7U6V - chains A and B of the 7 polymer chains in the assembly; structure by electron microscopy, 4.10 A resolution (low resolution: residue-level contacts below are approximate; hydrogen-bond / salt-bridge calls are withheld).

== Chain A ==
Molecule: Shiga toxin 2a subunit A (Stx2A)
Organism: Shigella dysenteriae
Notes: EC 3.2.2.22
Reference sequence: G8GWP6 (G8GWP6_9CAUD); residues 1-297 here correspond to UniProt positions 23-319 (UniProt number = residue number + 22)
Amino-acid sequence (297 residues; numbered 1 to 297; the number before each row is that of its first residue):
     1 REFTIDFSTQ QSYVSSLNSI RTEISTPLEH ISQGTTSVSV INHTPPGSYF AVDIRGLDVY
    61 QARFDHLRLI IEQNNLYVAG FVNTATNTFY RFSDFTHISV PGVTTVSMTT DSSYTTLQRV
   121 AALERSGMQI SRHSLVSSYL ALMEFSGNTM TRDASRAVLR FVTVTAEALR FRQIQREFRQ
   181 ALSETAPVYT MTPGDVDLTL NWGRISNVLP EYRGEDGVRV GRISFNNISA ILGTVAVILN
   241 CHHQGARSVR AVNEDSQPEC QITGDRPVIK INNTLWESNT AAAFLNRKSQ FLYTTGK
Disordered / not traced: 243-257
Cystine bridges: Cys241-Cys260
From the paper describing this entry:
  - catalytic residues: Tyr77
  - conformationally variable residues (loop rearrangement, order/disorder transition): Pro27 to Ser39, Ile54 to Leu67, Leu182 to Pro187, Cys241 to His243, Ser256 to Cys260

== Chain B ==
Molecule: Shiga toxin 2a subunit B (Stx2B)
Organism: Shigella dysenteriae
Amino-acid sequence (70 residues; each row starts with the number of its first residue):
     1 ADCAKGKIEF SKYNEDDTFT VKVDGKEYWT SRWNLQPLLQ SAQLTGMTVT IKSSTCESGS
    61 GFAEVQFNND
Cystine bridges: Cys3-Cys56

== Chain A / chain B interface ==
Residue-residue contacts (7; chain A residue first):
  Ile271(A) with Leu44(B); Thr45(B)
  Leu285(A) with Ser41(B)
  Arg287(A) with Trp33(B); Pro37(B)
  Ser289(A) with Trp33(B)
  Phe291(A) with Trp33(B)
Interface residues without a listed pair, chain A (7 interface residues in all): Lys288, Gln290
Interface residues without a listed pair, chain B (7 interface residues in all): Leu38, Gly46

== Overview ==
The chain A/chain B interface involves 7 residues from each chain. The paper reports the catalytic residue
Tyr77(A); conformational variability at Pro27(A), Ile54(A) and Leu182(A) among others.
Here chain A is Shiga toxin 2a subunit A (Stx2A) and chain B is Shiga toxin 2a subunit B (Stx2B), both from
Shigella dysenteriae. Entry 7U6V (Cryo-EM structure of Shiga toxin 2 in complex with the native ribosomal
P-stalk) was determined by electron microscopy.
